PDB entry 3UQ0 | X-ray diffraction, 2.14 A resolution | chains A and T of the 4 polymer chains in the assembly

== Chain A ==
Molecule: DNA polymerase lambda
Source organism: Homo sapiens
Notes: EC 2.7.7.7, 4.2.99.-; fragment: Loop mutant of DNA polymerase lambda; engineered mutation(s): SQEENGQQQ to KGET
Reference sequence: Q9UGP5 (DPOLL_HUMAN); residue numbers follow UniProt; this construct covers 242-464, 470-575
Sequence (329 residues; each row starts with the number of its first residue; note: 5 numbers in that range are skipped by the numbering (no residue carries them; nothing is unmodelled there)):
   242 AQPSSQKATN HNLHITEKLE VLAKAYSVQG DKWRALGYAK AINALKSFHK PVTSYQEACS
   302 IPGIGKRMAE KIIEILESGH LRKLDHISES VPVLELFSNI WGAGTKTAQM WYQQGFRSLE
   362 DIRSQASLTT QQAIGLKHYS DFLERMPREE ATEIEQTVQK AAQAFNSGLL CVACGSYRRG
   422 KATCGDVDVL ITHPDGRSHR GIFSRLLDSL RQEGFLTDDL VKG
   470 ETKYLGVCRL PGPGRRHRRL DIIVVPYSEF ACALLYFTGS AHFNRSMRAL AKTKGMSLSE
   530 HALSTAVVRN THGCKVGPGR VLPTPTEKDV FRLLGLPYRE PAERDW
Unresolved in the structure: 242-250, 538-545
Metal / ion sites: Na+: Ser339, Ile341, Ala344 (shared with 1 residue of chain P)
From the paper describing this entry:
  - binding site for the 7-nt DNA/RNA hybrid strand: Asp429, Lys472, Tyr505
  - conformationally variable residues (side-chain flip): Tyr505, Phe506
  - binding site for the 11-nt DNA strand (chain T): Arg514, Arg517

== Chain T ==
Molecule: 11-nt DNA strand
Sequence (11 nucleotides; each row starts with the number of its first residue):
     1 CGGCTGTACT G

== How chain A and chain T interact ==
Pairs across the interface - 20 pairs, chain A then chain T:
  Trp274(A) - DC4(T)  stacking on the base
  Trp274(A) - DT5(T)  phosphate contact
  Leu277(A) - DC4(T)  sugar contact
  Gln372(A) - DT10(T)  sugar contact
  Val462(A) - DC9(T)  sugar contact
  Gly464(A) - DC9(T)  phosphate contact
  Glu470(A) - DC9(T)  hydrogen bond to the phosphate
  Tyr505(A) - DG6(T)  hydrogen bond to the base
  Arg514(A) - DT5(T)  salt bridge to the phosphate
  Arg517(A) - DT5(T)  hydrogen bond to the base
  Arg517(A) - DG6(T)  hydrogen bond to the sugar
  Ala518(A) - DT5(T)  sugar contact
  Lys521(A) - DC4(T)  salt bridge to the phosphate
  Lys521(A) - DG6(T)  salt bridge to the phosphate
  Leu527(A) - DG6(T)  sugar contact
  Ser528(A) - DG6(T)  phosphate contact
  Ser528(A) - DT7(T)  phosphate contact
  Glu529(A) - DT7(T)  sugar contact
  His530(A) - DT7(T)  phosphate contact
  His530(A) - DA8(T)  salt bridge to the phosphate
Other interface residues (no listed pair), chain A (18 interface residues in all): Thr371, Lys463, Ser526
Other interface residues (no listed pair), chain T (8 interface residues in all): DG11

== In short ==
Chain A and chain T form an interface of 18 and 8 residues respectively; the contacts include 4 hydrogen
bonds, 4 salt bridges and 1 aromatic stacking contact. Among the polar pairs are Tyr505(A)-DG6(T),
Arg517(A)-DT5(T) and Arg517(A)-DG6(T). From the paper: a binding site for the 7-nt DNA/RNA hybrid strand at
Asp429(A), Lys472(A) and Tyr505(A); a binding site for the 11-nt DNA strand (chain T) at Arg514(A) and
Arg517(A).
Chain A is DNA polymerase lambda (Homo sapiens) and chain T is an 11-nt DNA strand; the structure, Crystal
structure of the post-catalytic product complex of polymerase lambda with an rAMP at the primer ..., was
determined by X-ray diffraction (same publication as 4FO6, 3UPQ and 3UQ2).
